PDB entry 4YKH | X-ray diffraction, 1.52 A resolution | chain A

# Chain A
Protein: Ferritin heavy chain
Organism: Homo sapiens
Notes: EC 1.16.3.1
UniProtKB: P02794 (FRIH_HUMAN); residues 0-182 here correspond to UniProt positions 1-183 (UniProt number = residue number + 1)
Amino-acid sequence (183 residues; row label = number of the first residue in the row; numbering starts at 0):
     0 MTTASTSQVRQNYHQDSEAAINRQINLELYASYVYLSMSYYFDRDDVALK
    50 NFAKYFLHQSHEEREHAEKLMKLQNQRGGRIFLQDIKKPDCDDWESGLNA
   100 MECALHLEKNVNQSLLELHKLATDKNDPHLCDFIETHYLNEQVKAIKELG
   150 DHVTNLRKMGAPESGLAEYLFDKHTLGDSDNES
Disordered / not traced: 0-4, 177-182
Metal / ion sites: Fe2+ site 1: Glu-27, Glu-62, His-65; Fe2+ site 2: His-57, Glu-61; Fe2+ site 3: Gln-58, Glu-61; Fe2+ site 4: Glu-62, Glu-107; Fe2+ site 5 near Asp-131 (its only coordinating residue here); Fe2+ site 6 near His-173 (its only coordinating residue here)
Ligand contacts: bicine (BCN): Leu-28, Ser-31, Tyr-32, Leu-35, Ser-59, Arg-63, Ile-85
Swiss-Prot annotation at these positions:
  - binding site (Fe cation): Glu-27, Glu-62, His-65, Glu-107, Gln-141
  - site: Arg-22 (Essential for association with cargo receptor NCOA4)
  - modified residue: Met-0 (N-acetylmethionine), Thr-1 (N-acetylthreonine), Ser-178 (Phosphoserine), Ser-182 (Phosphoserine)
From the paper describing this entry:
  - Fe2+ coordination: Glu-27, His-57, Gln-58, Glu-61, Glu-62, His-65, Glu-107, His-173
  - Fe2+ coordination through a water molecule: Asp-131, Glu-134

# In short
Bound to chain A: bicine. The Fe2+ site 1 is built by Glu-27, Glu-62 and His-65. His-57 and Glu-61 form the
Fe2+ site 2. From UniProt: 5 Fe cation-binding residues. From the paper: Fe2+ coordination by Glu-27, His-57
and Gln-58 among others; water-mediated Fe2+ coordination by Asp-131 and Glu-134.
Chain A is Ferritin heavy chain (Homo sapiens); the structure, Thirty minutes iron loaded human H ferritin,
was determined by X-ray diffraction together with 4Y08, 4OYN and 4ZJK from the same study.
